PDB entry 1AGE | X-ray diffraction, 2.30 A resolution | chains A and B of the 3 polymer chains in the assembly

== Chain A ==
Protein: B*0801
Source organism: Homo sapiens
Notes: fragment: extracellular
UniProtKB: P30460 (1B08_HUMAN); residues 1-276 here correspond to UniProt positions 25-300 (UniProt number = residue number + 24)
Chain sequence (276 residues; row label = number of the first residue in the row):
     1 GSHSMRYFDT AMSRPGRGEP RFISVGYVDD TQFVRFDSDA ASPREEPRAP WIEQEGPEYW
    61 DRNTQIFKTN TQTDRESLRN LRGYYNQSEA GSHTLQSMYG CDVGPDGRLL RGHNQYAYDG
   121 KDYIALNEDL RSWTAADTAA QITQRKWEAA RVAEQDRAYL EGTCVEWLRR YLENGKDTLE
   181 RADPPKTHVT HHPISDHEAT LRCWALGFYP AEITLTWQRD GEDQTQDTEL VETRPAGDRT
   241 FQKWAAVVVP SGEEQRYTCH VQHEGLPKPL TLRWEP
Cystine bridges: Cys-101/Cys-164, Cys-203/Cys-259

== Chain B ==
Protein: Beta-2 microglobulin
Source organism: Homo sapiens
Notes: fragment: extracellular
UniProtKB: P61769 (B2MG_HUMAN); residues 1-99 here correspond to UniProt positions 21-119 (UniProt number = residue number + 20)
Chain sequence (99 residues; row label = number of the first residue in the row):
     1 IQRTPKIQVY SRHPAENGKS NFLNCYVSGF HPSDIEVDLL KNGERIEKVE HSDLSFSKDW
    61 SFYLLYYTEF TPTEKDEYAC RVNHVTLSQP KIVKWDRDM
Curated features (UniProtKB/Swiss-Prot):
  - modified residue: Gln-2 (Pyrrolidone carboxylic acid)
  - glycosylation: Ile-1 (N-linked (Glc) (glycation) isoleucine), Lys-19 (N-linked (Glc) (glycation) lysine), Lys-41 (N-linked (Glc) (glycation) lysine), Lys-48 (N-linked (Glc) (glycation) lysine), Lys-58 (N-linked (Glc) (glycation) lysine), Lys-91 (N-linked (Glc) (glycation) lysine), Lys-94 (N-linked (Glc) (glycation) lysine)
Cystine bridges: Cys-25/Cys-80

== Chain A / chain B interface ==
Residue-residue contacts (59; chain A residue first):
  Phe-8(A) / Ser-55(B)
  Phe-8(A) / Phe-56(B)  hydrophobic
  Asp-9(A) / Phe-56(B)
  Thr-10(A) / Phe-56(B)
  Thr-10(A) / Phe-62(B)
  Met-12(A) / Ser-33(B)  hydrogen bond
  Val-25(A) / Asp-53(B)
  Val-25(A) / Leu-54(B)
  Val-25(A) / Ser-55(B)
  Tyr-27(A) / Ser-55(B)
  Tyr-27(A) / Tyr-63(B)  hydrogen bond
  Gln-32(A) / Asp-53(B)
  Arg-35(A) / Asp-53(B)  salt bridge
  Arg-48(A) / Asp-53(B)  salt bridge
  Gln-96(A) / His-31(B)  hydrogen bond
  Gln-96(A) / Phe-56(B)
  Gln-96(A) / Trp-60(B)  hydrogen bond (side chain-backbone)
  Gln-96(A) / Phe-62(B)
  Ser-97(A) / Phe-56(B)
  Ser-97(A) / Trp-60(B)
  Met-98(A) / Phe-56(B)  hydrophobic
  Met-98(A) / Lys-58(B)
  Met-98(A) / Trp-60(B)  hydrophobic
  Gln-115(A) / Trp-60(B)
  Tyr-116(A) / Trp-60(B)
  Ala-117(A) / Trp-60(B)  hydrophobic
  Asp-119(A) / Ile-1(B)
  Asp-119(A) / His-31(B)
  Gly-120(A) / Arg-3(B)  hydrogen bond (backbone-side chain)
  Gly-120(A) / His-31(B)
  Lys-121(A) / Ile-1(B)
  Asp-122(A) / Trp-60(B)  hydrogen bond
  His-192(A) / Asp-98(B)
  Arg-202(A) / Asp-98(B)  hydrogen bond (side chain-backbone)
  Arg-202(A) / Met-99(B)
  Trp-204(A) / Asp-98(B)
  Trp-204(A) / Met-99(B)
  Val-231(A) / Gln-8(B)
  Glu-232(A) / Lys-6(B)  salt bridge
  Glu-232(A) / Gln-8(B)  hydrogen bond (backbone-side chain)
  Glu-232(A) / Tyr-26(B)
  Glu-232(A) / Ser-28(B)  hydrogen bond
  Thr-233(A) / Tyr-26(B)
  Arg-234(A) / Gln-8(B)  hydrogen bond
  Arg-234(A) / Tyr-10(B)
  Arg-234(A) / Tyr-26(B)
  Arg-234(A) / Met-99(B)  hydrogen bond (side chain-backbone)
  Pro-235(A) / Tyr-10(B)  hydrogen bond (backbone-side chain)
  Pro-235(A) / Asn-24(B)
  Pro-235(A) / Tyr-26(B)
  Pro-235(A) / Leu-65(B)  hydrophobic
  Ala-236(A) / Arg-12(B)  hydrogen bond (backbone-side chain)
  Ala-236(A) / Asn-24(B)  hydrogen bond (backbone-side chain)
  Gly-237(A) / Arg-12(B)  hydrogen bond (backbone-side chain)
  Asp-238(A) / Arg-12(B)
  Gln-242(A) / Tyr-10(B)
  Gln-242(A) / Ser-11(B)
  Gln-242(A) / Arg-12(B)  hydrogen bond (side chain-backbone)
  Trp-244(A) / Met-99(B)  hydrogen bond (side chain-backbone)
Other interface residues (no listed pair), chain A (36 interface residues in all): Arg-6, Arg-21, Ile-23, Thr-94
Other interface residues (no listed pair), chain B (26 interface residues in all): His-13, Pro-32, Ser-57

== Overview ==
The interface between chain A and chain B involves 36 residues on one side and 26 on the other, with 17
hydrogen bonds and 3 salt bridges. Polar pairs include Arg-35(A)/Asp-53(B), Arg-48(A)/Asp-53(B) and
Glu-232(A)/Lys-6(B).
Chain A is B*0801 and chain B is Beta-2 microglobulin, both from Homo sapiens; the structure, Antagonist HIV-1
gag peptides induce structural changes in HLA B8-HIV-1 gag peptide (GGKKKYRL-7R mutation), was determined by
X-ray diffraction (same publication as 1AGB, 1AGC, 1AGD and 1AGF).
